PDB entry 4B3T | X-ray diffraction, 3.00 A resolution | chains A and D of the 23 polymer chains in the assembly

Chain A:
Molecule: 16S ribosomal RNA
From: Thermus thermophilus HB8
Sequence (1521 nucleotides; numbered 1 to 1544 plus 21 insertion-coded residues; 44 numbers in that range are skipped by the numbering (no residue carries them; nothing is unmodelled there); the number before each row is that of its first residue; a row labelled like 189A-189L holds insertion residues (189A, then the next letters in order)):
     1 UUGUUGGAGA GUUUGAUCCU GGCUCAGGGU GAACGCUGGC GGCGUGCCUA AGACAUGCAA
    61 GUCGUGCGGG CCG
    76 CGGGGUUUU
    88 ACUCCG
    96 UGGUCAGCGG CGGACGGGUG AGUAACGCGU GGGU
  129A G
   130 ACCUACCCGG AAGAGGGGGA CAACCCGGGG AAACUCGGGC UAAUCCCCCA UGUGGACCCG
189A-189L CCCCUUGGGGUG
   190 UGUCCAAAGG GCUUU
   216 GCCCGCUUCC GGAUGGGCCC GCGUCCCAUC AGCUAGUUGG UGGGGUAAUG GCCCACCAAG
   276 GCGACGACGG GUAGCCGGUC UGAGAGGAUG GCCGGCCACA GGGGCACUGA GACACGGGCC
   336 CCACUCCUAC GGGAGGCAGC AGUUAGGAAU CUUCCGCAAU GGGCGCAAGC CUGACGGAGC
   396 GACGCCGCUU GGAGGAAGAA GCCCUUCGGG GUGUAAACUC CUGA
   441 ACCCGGGACG AAACCCCC
   460 GA
   470 CGAGGGGA
   479 CUGACGGUAC CGGGGUAA
   498 UAGCGCCGGC CAACUCCGUG CCAGCAGCCG CGGUAAUACG GAGGGCGCGA GCGUUACCCG
   558 GAUUCACUGG GCGUAAAGGG CGUGUAGGCG GCCUGGGGCG UCCCAUGUGA AAGACCACGG
   618 CUCAACCGUG GGGGAGCGUG GGAUACGCUC AGGCUAGACG GUGGGAGAGG GUGGUGGAAU
   678 UCCCGGAGUA GCGGUGAAAU GCGCAGAUAC CGGGAGGAAC GCCGAUGGCG AAGGCAGCCA
   738 CCUGGUCCAC CCGUGACGCU GAGGCGCGAA AGCGUGGGGA GCAAACCGGA UUAGAUACCC
   798 GGGUAGUCCA CGCCCUAAAC GAUGCGCGCU AGGUCUCUGG GUCU
   848 CCUGGGGGCC GAAGCUAACG CGUUAAGCGC GCCGCCUGGG GAGUACGGCC GCAAGGCUGA
   908 AACUCAAAGG AAUUGACGGG GGCCCGCACA AGCGGUGGAG CAUGUGGUUU AAUUCGAAGC
   968 AACGCGAAGA ACCUUACCAG GCCUUGACAU GCUA
 1001A G
  1002 GGAACCCGGG UGAAAGCCUG GGGUGCCCC
1030A-1030D GCGA
  1031 GGGGAGCCCU AGCACAGGUG CUGCAUGGCC GUCGUCAGCU CGUGCCGUGA GGUGUUGGGU
  1091 UAAGUCCCGC AACGAGCGCA ACCCCCGCCG UUAGUUGCCA GCGGUUCGGC CGGGCACUCU
  1151 AACGGGACUG CCCGCG
  1168 AAAGCGGGAG GAAGGAGGGG ACGACGUCUG GUCAGCAUGG CCCUUACGGC CUGGGCGACA
  1228 CACGUGCUAC AAUGCCCACU ACAAAGCGAU GCCACCCGGC AACGGGGAGC UAAUCGCAAA
  1288 AAGGUGGGCC CAGUUCGGAU UGGGGUCUGC AACCCGACCC CAUGAAGCCG GAAUCGCUAG
  1348 UAAUCGCGGA UCAGCC
 1363A A
  1364 UGCCGCGGUG AAUACGUUCC CGGGCCUUGU ACACACCGCC CGUCACGCCA UGGGAGCGGG
  1424 CUCUACCCGA AGUCGCCGG
1442A-1442B GA
  1443 GCCUA
  1452 C
  1456 GGGCAGGCGC CGAGGGUAGG GCCCGUGACU GGGGCGAAGU CGUAACAAGG UAGCUGUACC
  1516 GGAAGGUGCG GCUGGAUCAC CUCCUUUCU
Unresolved in the structure: 1-4, 1534-1538
Ion coordination: Mg2+ site 1: U12, G22; Mg2+ site 2: U12, C526, G527; Mg2+ site 3: G15, U920; Mg2+ site 4 near G21 (its only coordinating residue here); Mg2+ site 5: A33, C398; Mg2+ site 6: U45, G46, G394; Mg2+ site 7: C48, G115; Mg2+ site 8 near A53 (its only coordinating residue here); Mg2+ site 9: C58, U387; Mg2+ site 10: A59, U387; Mg2+ site 11: G61, U62, G105; Mg2+ site 12: G69, G70, U99; 131 more Mg2+ sites not listed; 16 more K+ sites not listed
Residues lining bound ligands: 3TS ((2S,3S,4R,5R,6R)-2-(aminomethyl)-5-azanyl-6-[(2R,3S,4R,5S)-5-[(1R,2R,3S,5R,6S)-3,5-bis(azanyl)-2-[(2S,3R,4R,5S,6R)-3-azanyl-5-[(4-chlorophenyl)methoxy]-6-(hydroxymethyl)-4-oxidanyl-oxan-2-yl]oxy-6-oxidanyl-cyclohexyl]oxy-2-(hydroxymethyl)-4-oxidanyl-oxolan-3-yl]oxy-oxane-3,4-diol): G1405, U1406, C1407, A1408, C1409, G1489, C1490, G1491, A1492, A1493, G1494, U1495, C1496
From the paper describing this entry:
  - mutagenesis - A1408G, G1491C: decreased binding to 3TS
  - binding site for 3TS: A1408, A1492

Chain D:
Molecule: 30S ribosomal protein S4
From: Thermus thermophilus HB8
UniProt: P80373 (RS4_THET8); residues 1-208 here correspond to UniProt positions 2-209 (UniProt number = residue number + 1)
Chain sequence (208 residues; each row starts with the number of its first residue):
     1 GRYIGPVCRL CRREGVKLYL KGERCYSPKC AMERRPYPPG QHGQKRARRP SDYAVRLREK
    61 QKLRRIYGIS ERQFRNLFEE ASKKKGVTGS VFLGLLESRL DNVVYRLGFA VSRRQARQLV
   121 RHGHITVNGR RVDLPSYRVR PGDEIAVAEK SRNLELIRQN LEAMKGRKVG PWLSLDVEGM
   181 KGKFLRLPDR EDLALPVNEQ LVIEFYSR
Ion coordination: Zn2+: Cys8, Cys25, Cys30; Mg2+: Ala81, Ser82, Lys84, Gly86, Thr88
Curated features (UniProtKB/Swiss-Prot):
  - binding site (Zn(2+)): Cys8, Cys11, Cys25, Cys30

How chain A and chain D interact:
Contacting residue pairs (119; chain A residue first):
  U5(A) with Ser82(D), phosphate contact
  A8(A) with Arg56(D), base contact; Glu204(D), hydrogen bond to the base; Ser207(D), base contact; Arg208(D), base contact
  A26(A) with Arg208(D), hydrogen bond to the sugar
  G28(A) with Arg75(D), salt bridge to the phosphate
  C400(A) with Arg72(D), salt bridge to the phosphate
  C401(A) with Arg72(D), salt bridge to the phosphate; Asn76(D), hydrogen bond to the phosphate
  G402(A) with Gln73(D), phosphate contact; Leu134(D), sugar contact; Ser136(D), hydrogen bond to the phosphate
  C403(A) with Gln73(D), hydrogen bond to the phosphate; Arg121(D), hydrogen bond to the sugar; Pro135(D), phosphate contact; Ser136(D), hydrogen bond to the phosphate
  U404(A) with Gly1(D), hydrogen bond to the base; Arg117(D), salt bridge to the phosphate; Arg121(D), phosphate contact
  U405(A) with Gly1(D), hydrogen bond to the base; Ile4(D), phosphate contact
  G406(A) with Ile4(D), sugar contact; Gln118(D), hydrogen bond to the sugar
  G407(A) with Ser112(D), phosphate contact; Arg114(D), salt bridge to the phosphate; Gln115(D), hydrogen bond to the phosphate; Gln118(D), sugar contact
  A408(A) with Leu20(D), phosphate contact; Lys21(D), phosphate contact; Glu23(D), phosphate contact; Ser112(D), hydrogen bond to the phosphate; Arg114(D), phosphate contact; Gln115(D), hydrogen bond to the sugar
  G409(A) with Lys21(D), phosphate contact; Glu23(D), hydrogen bond to the phosphate; Arg24(D), hydrogen bond to the phosphate
  G410(A) with Arg24(D), salt bridge to the phosphate; Lys29(D), salt bridge to the phosphate
  A411(A) with Arg24(D), salt bridge to the phosphate; Lys29(D), salt bridge to the phosphate
  A412(A) with Arg34(D), base contact
  G413(A) with Arg35(D), base contact
  G425(A) with Gln44(D), hydrogen bond to the phosphate
  G426(A) with Arg35(D), salt bridge to the phosphate; Tyr37(D), hydrogen bond to the phosphate; Gly40(D), sugar contact; Gln41(D), hydrogen bond to the sugar; Gln44(D), phosphate contact
  U427(A) with Arg12(D), salt bridge to the phosphate; Arg35(D), salt bridge to the phosphate; Pro39(D), phosphate contact; Gly40(D), hydrogen bond to the phosphate
  G428(A) with Pro6(D), phosphate contact; Arg9(D), salt bridge to the phosphate; Arg12(D), phosphate contact; Arg35(D), hydrogen bond to the sugar
  U429(A) with Cys8(D), phosphate contact; Arg12(D), salt bridge to the phosphate; Lys21(D), hydrogen bond to the phosphate; Arg24(D), hydrogen bond to the sugar; Ala31(D), phosphate contact; Arg35(D), salt bridge to the phosphate
  A430(A) with Pro6(D), phosphate contact; Val7(D), hydrogen bond to the phosphate; Cys8(D), hydrogen bond to the phosphate; Lys21(D), salt bridge to the phosphate
  U437(A) with Gln118(D), base contact; His122(D), hydrogen bond to the base; His124(D), hydrogen bond to the sugar; Leu154(D), phosphate contact
  G438(A) with His124(D), salt bridge to the phosphate
  A439(A) with His122(D), salt bridge to the phosphate
  C489(A) with Arg131(D), salt bridge to the phosphate
  G490(A) with Arg131(D), salt bridge to the phosphate
  A495(A) with Gln118(D), base contact; His122(D), base contact
  C508(A) with Tyr53(D), sugar contact; Arg208(D), salt bridge to the phosphate
  A509(A) with Ser51(D), hydrogen bond to the phosphate; Tyr53(D), sugar contact; Ala54(D), sugar contact
  C511(A) with His42(D), hydrogen bond to the base
  U512(A) with Gln41(D), hydrogen bond to the sugar; His42(D), sugar contact; Lys45(D), salt bridge to the phosphate
  G540(A) with Gln41(D), base contact; His42(D), base contact
  G541(A) with Gly40(D), sugar contact; Gln41(D), hydrogen bond to the sugar
  G542(A) with Arg9(D), salt bridge to the phosphate; Arg13(D), hydrogen bond to the phosphate; Pro39(D), sugar contact; Gly40(D), sugar contact
  C543(A) with Arg9(D), salt bridge to the phosphate; Arg13(D), salt bridge to the phosphate; Arg58(D), hydrogen bond to the phosphate
  G544(A) with Arg58(D), salt bridge to the phosphate; Gln61(D), phosphate contact; Arg65(D), salt bridge to the phosphate
  C545(A) with Lys60(D), salt bridge to the phosphate; Gln61(D), phosphate contact; Arg64(D), salt bridge to the phosphate; Glu71(D), sugar contact
  G546(A) with Tyr3(D), base contact; Arg64(D), salt bridge to the phosphate; Ser70(D), phosphate contact; Glu71(D), hydrogen bond to the phosphate; Arg72(D), hydrogen bond to the phosphate
  A547(A) with Gly1(D), hydrogen bond to the phosphate
  C612(A) with Lys83(D), salt bridge to the phosphate
  G616(A) with Arg140(D), salt bridge to the phosphate
  U619(A) with Arg131(D), base contact; Val132(D), base contact; Asp133(D), hydrogen bond to the base; Leu134(D), base contact
  C620(A) with Leu134(D), base contact; Ser136(D), base contact; Tyr137(D), sugar contact
Also at the interface, not in a pair above, chain A (52 interface residues in all): G27, C418, C419, C435, C436, G491
Also at the interface, not in a pair above, chain D (68 interface residues in all): Arg2, Gly5, Gly22, Leu57, Lys150, Glu155, Leu156

Overview:
52 residues of chain A face 68 of chain D across their interface, with 36 hydrogen bonds and 32 salt bridges.
Polar pairs include A8(A)-Glu204(D), U404(A)-Gly1(D) and U405(A)-Gly1(D). Chain A binds compound 3TS. The
paper reports a binding site for 3TS at A1408(A) and A1492(A); A1408G and G1491C of chain A reduce binding to
3TS.
Here chain A is 16S ribosomal RNA and chain D is 30S ribosomal protein S4, both from Thermus thermophilus HB8.
Entry 4B3T (Crystal structure of the 30S ribosome in complex with compound 39) was determined by X-ray
diffraction (same publication as 4B3M, 4B3R and 4B3S).
